7JK5 - chains C and F of the 8 polymer chains in the assembly; structure by electron microscopy, 3.90 A resolution.

[Chain C]
Protein: Origin recognition complex subunit 3
Source organism: Drosophila melanogaster
UniProtKB: Q7K2L1 (Q7K2L1_DROME); numbering as in UniProt (aligned over 1-721)
Amino-acid sequence (721 residues; numbered 1 to 721; the number before each row is that of its first residue):
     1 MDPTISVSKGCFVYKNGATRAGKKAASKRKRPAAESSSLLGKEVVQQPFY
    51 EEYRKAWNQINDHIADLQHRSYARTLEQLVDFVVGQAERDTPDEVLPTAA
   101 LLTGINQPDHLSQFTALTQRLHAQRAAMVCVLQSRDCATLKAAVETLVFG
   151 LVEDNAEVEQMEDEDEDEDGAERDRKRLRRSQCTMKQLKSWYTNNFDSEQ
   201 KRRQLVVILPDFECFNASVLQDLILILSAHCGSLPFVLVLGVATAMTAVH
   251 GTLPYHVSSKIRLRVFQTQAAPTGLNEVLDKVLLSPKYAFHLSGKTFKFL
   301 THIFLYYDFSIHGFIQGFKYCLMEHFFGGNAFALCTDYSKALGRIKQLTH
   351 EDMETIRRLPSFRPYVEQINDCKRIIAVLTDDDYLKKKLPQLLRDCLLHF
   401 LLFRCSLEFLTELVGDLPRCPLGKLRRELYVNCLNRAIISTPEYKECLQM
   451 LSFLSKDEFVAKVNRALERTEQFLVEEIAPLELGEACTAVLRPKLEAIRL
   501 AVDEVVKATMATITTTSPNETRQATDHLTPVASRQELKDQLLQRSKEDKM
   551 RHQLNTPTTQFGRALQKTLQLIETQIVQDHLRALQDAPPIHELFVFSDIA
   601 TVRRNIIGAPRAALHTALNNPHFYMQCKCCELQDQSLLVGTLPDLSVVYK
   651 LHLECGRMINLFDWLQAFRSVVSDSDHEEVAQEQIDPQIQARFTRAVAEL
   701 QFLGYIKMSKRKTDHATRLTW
Unresolved in the structure: 1-7, 21-37, 90-93, 160-176, 200-201, 370-374, 508-561, 632-640, 673-686, 720-721
What the authors report for this chain:
  - mutagenesis - K141A (3-fold): decreased binding to DNA

[Chain F]
Protein: Origin recognition complex subunit 6
Source organism: Drosophila melanogaster
UniProtKB: Q9Y1B2 (ORC6_DROME); numbering as in UniProt (aligned over 1-257)
Amino-acid sequence (257 residues; numbered 1 to 257; the number before each row is that of its first residue):
     1 MTTLIEQLITKMGLREEPNVLEKTTELVRLLELRSTNVPLQINEYGKIVL
    51 CADLASCMIGIAFDKEQALKLSGLRKSQYLNNKRMFEKLLDLNKLASVND
   101 ICVQLGLNEVARKAEELMTLFKGVAATEDMGTDTSHPQYATMAVFQACRL
   151 LKKKVSKSKLMPFSNLRPSQFQLLEQQWERMIAKHHKESKVPSSTDMEGK
   201 LKENQNENIKGHEAKKAHKPPPEDYEIWKARMLAKAQAKLKELEASQSHM
   251 DSQLLEA
Unresolved in the structure: 1-223, 238-257

[Chain C / chain F interface]
Residue-residue contacts (17; chain C residue first):
  Arg358(C) - Tyr225(F)
  Arg363(C) - Asp224(F)  hydrogen bond (side chain-backbone)
  Arg363(C) - Tyr225(F)
  Arg363(C) - Trp228(F)
  Val366(C) - Trp228(F)  hydrophobic
  Val366(C) - Met232(F)  hydrophobic
  Val366(C) - Lys235(F)
  Glu367(C) - Arg231(F)  salt bridge
  Glu367(C) - Lys235(F)  hydrogen bond (backbone-side chain)
  Ile369(C) - Lys235(F)
  Ile375(C) - Ala236(F)
  Ile376(C) - Ala236(F)
  Ile376(C) - Gln237(F)  hydrogen bond (backbone-side chain)
  Leu379(C) - Leu233(F)  hydrophobic
  Leu379(C) - Ala236(F)  hydrophobic
  Leu379(C) - Gln237(F)
  Thr380(C) - Gln237(F)  hydrogen bond
Other interface residues (no listed pair), chain C (10 interface residues in all): Phe362

[In short]
10 residues of chain C and 9 residues of chain F are in contact; the contacts include 4 hydrogen bonds and 1
salt bridge. Polar contacts include Glu367(C)-Arg231(F), Arg363(C)-Asp224(F) and Glu367(C)-Lys235(F). The
paper reports that K141A of chain C reduces binding to DNA.
Here chain C is Origin recognition complex subunit 3 and chain F is Origin recognition complex subunit 6, both
from Drosophila melanogaster. Entry 7JK5 (Structure of Drosophila ORC bound to DNA) was determined by electron
microscopy (same publication as 7JGR, 7JGS, 7JK2, 7JK3, 7JK4 and 7JK6).
